7WU2 - chains A and R of the 5 polymer chains in the assembly; structure by electron microscopy, 2.80 A resolution.

Chain A:
Name: Guanine nucleotide-binding protein G(s) subunit alpha isoforms short
Source organism: Homo sapiens
Amino-acid sequence (243 residues; numbered 11 to 394; 141 numbers in that range are skipped by the numbering (no residue carries them; nothing is unmodelled there); the number before each row is that of its first residue):
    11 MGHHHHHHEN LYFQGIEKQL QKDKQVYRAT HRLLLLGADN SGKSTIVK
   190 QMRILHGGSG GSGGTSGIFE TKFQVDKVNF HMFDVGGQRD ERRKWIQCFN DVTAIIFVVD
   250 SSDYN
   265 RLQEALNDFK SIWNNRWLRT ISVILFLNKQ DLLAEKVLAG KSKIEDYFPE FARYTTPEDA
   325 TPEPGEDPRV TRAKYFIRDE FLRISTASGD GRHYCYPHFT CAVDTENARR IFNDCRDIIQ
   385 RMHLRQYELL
Disordered / not traced: 11-25, 190-207

Chain R:
Name: Adhesion G-protein coupled receptor D1
Source organism: Homo sapiens
UniProtKB: Q6QNK2 (AGRD1_HUMAN); residues 545-827 here = UniProt positions 545-827
Amino-acid sequence (348 residues; numbered 526 to 873; the number before each row is that of its first residue):
   526 MKTIIALSYI FCLVFAGAPT NFAILMQVVP LELARGHQVA LSSISYVGCS LSVLCLVATL
   586 VTFAVLSSVS TIRNQRYHIH ANLSFAVLVA QVLLLISFRL EPGTTPCQVM AVLLHYFFLS
   646 AFAWMLVEGL HLYSMVIKVF GSEDSKHRYY YGMGWGFPLL ICIISLSFAM DSYGTSNNCW
   706 LSLASGAIWA FVAPALFVIV VNIGILIAVT RVISQISADN YKIHGDPSAF KLTAKAVAVL
   766 LPILGTSWVF GVLAVNGCAV VFQYMFATLN SLQGLFIFLF HCLLNSEVRA AFKHKTKVWS
   826 LTEFLEVLFQ GPWSHPQFEK GGGSGGGSGG SAWSHPQFEK DYKDDDDK
Disordered / not traced: 526-544, 822-873
Cystine bridges: Cys632-Cys704
Sequence notes: initiating methionine (526); expression tag (527-544, 828-873)
Curated features (UniProtKB/Swiss-Prot):
  - region: Asn546 to Val554 (Stachel)
  - binding site (17beta-hydroxy-5alpha-androstan-3-one): Gln563, Asn795
  - natural variant: Arg560 (R560C: Does not affect subcellular location; R560H: Does not affect subcellular location), Ser567 (S567L: Does not affect subcellular location), Ile569 (I569V: Does not affect subcellular location), Ala589 (A589T: Does not affect subcellular location), Val594 (V594M: Does not affect subcellular location), Arg601 (R601H: Does not affect subcellular location), Leu608 (L608M: Does not affect subcellular location), Arg624 (R624C: Does not affect subcellular location), Glu626 (E626K: Does not affect subcellular location), Thr630 (T630I: Does not affect subcellular location), Ser667 (S667L: Does not affect subcellular location), Arg673 (R673H: Does not affect subcellular location), 14 further natural variant entries in UniProt
  - mutagenesis: Thr545 (T545A: Decreased autoproteolytic cleavage and decreased G-protein coupled receptor activity; does not affect subcellular location), Asn546 (N546A: Strongly decreased G protein-coupled receptor signaling), Phe547 (F547A: Strongly decreased G protein-coupled receptor signaling), Ile549 (I549A: Strongly decreased G protein-coupled receptor signaling), Leu550 (L550A: Abolishes G-protein coupled receptor activity; does not affect subcellular location), Met551 (M551A: Abolishes G-protein coupled receptor activity; does not affect subcellular location), Val553 (V553A: Strongly decreased G protein-coupled receptor signaling), Val554 (V554A: Abolishes G-protein coupled receptor activity; does not affect subcellular location), Gln563 (Q563A: Decreased activation by 5alpha-dihydrotestosterone), His605 (H605A: Strongly decreased G protein-coupled receptor signaling), Leu619 (L619A: Decreased activation by 5alpha-dihydrotestosterone), Phe623 (F623A: Decreased activation by 5alpha-dihydrotestosterone), 30 further mutagenesis entries in UniProt
What the authors report for this chain:
  - contacts within the chain: His605-Glu653 (salt bridge)
  - mutagenesis - H656A: abolished signaling
  - mutagenesis - H656A (79-fold): decreased signaling in response to pD1

Interface between chain A and chain R:
Contacting residue pairs - 34 pairs, chain A then chain R:
  His41(A) with Phe665(R)
  Val217(A) with Phe665(R), hydrophobic
  Phe219(A) with Phe665(R), hydrophobic
  Thr350(A) with Ile748(R)
  Phe376(A) with Phe665(R), hydrophobic
  Arg380(A) with Val664(R); Phe665(R)
  Asp381(A) with Ile741(R)
  Ile383(A) with Val664(R), hydrophobic; Phe665(R), hydrophobic
  Gln384(A) with Val661(R), hydrogen bond (side chain-backbone); Ile662(R); Val664(R)
  Arg385(A) with Ile741(R); Asp744(R), salt bridge
  His387(A) with Met660(R), hydrogen bond (side chain-backbone); Val664(R)
  Gln390(A) with Arg601(R); Met660(R); Glu812(R)
  Tyr391(A) with Arg601(R); His656(R); Leu657(R), hydrophobic; Met660(R), hydrogen bond; Val661(R), hydrophobic
  Glu392(A) with Asn810(R); Ser811(R), hydrogen bond
  Leu393(A) with Val734(R), hydrophobic; Ile738(R), hydrophobic; Ala761(R); Val764(R), hydrophobic; Leu765(R), hydrophobic
  Leu394(A) with Ile741(R), hydrophobic; Leu757(R), hydrophobic
Also at the interface, not in a pair above, chain A (22 interface residues in all): Arg38, Asp354, Tyr358, Cys379, Met386, Leu388
Also at the interface, not in a pair above, chain R (24 interface residues in all): Ser667, Glu668, Val737, Asn745

Summary:
The interface between chain A and chain R involves 22 residues on one side and 24 on the other, with 4
hydrogen bonds and 1 salt bridge. Among the polar pairs are Arg385(A)-Asp744(R), Gln384(A)-Val661(R) and
His387(A)-Met660(R). From the paper: H656A of chain R abolishes signaling; contacts within the chain involving
His605(R) and Glu653(R).
Chain A is Guanine nucleotide-binding protein G(s) subunit alpha isoforms short and chain R is Adhesion
G-protein coupled receptor D1, both from Homo sapiens; the structure, Cryo-EM structure of the adhesion GPCR
ADGRD1 in complex with miniGs, was determined by electron microscopy, deposited together with 7WU3, 7WU4 and
7WU5.
